Entry 7UTR (electron microscopy, 3.70 A resolution); this record covers chains G and A of the 10 polymer chains in the assembly.

Chain G (and A):
Molecule: Capsid protein VP1
Source organism: Canine parvovirus type 2 (isolate Dog/United States/CPV-b/1978)
Notes: chain A of this document is another copy of the same molecule, construct and numbering; everything in this record applies to it too
Reference sequence: Q11213 (CAPSD_PAVCB); residues 37-584 here correspond to UniProt positions 180-727 (UniProt number = residue number + 143)
Chain sequence (548 residues; each row starts with the number of its first residue):
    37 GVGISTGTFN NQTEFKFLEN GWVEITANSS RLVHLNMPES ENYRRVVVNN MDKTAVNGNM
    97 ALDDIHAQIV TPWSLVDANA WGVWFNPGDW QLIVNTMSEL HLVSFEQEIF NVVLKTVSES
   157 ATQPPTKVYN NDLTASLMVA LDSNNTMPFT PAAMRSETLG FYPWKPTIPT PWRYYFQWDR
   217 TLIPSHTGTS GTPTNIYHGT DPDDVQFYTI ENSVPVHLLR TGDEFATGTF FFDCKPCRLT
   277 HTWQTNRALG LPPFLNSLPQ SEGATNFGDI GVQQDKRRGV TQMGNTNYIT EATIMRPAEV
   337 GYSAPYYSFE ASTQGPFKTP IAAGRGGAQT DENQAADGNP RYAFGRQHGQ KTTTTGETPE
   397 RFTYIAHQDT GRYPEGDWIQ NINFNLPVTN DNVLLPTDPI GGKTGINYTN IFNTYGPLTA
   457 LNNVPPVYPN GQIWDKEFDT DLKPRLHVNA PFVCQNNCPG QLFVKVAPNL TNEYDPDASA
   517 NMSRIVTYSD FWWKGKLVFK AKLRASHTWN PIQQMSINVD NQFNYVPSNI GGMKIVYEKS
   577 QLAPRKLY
Unresolved in the structure: 156-161, 362-371
Disulfide bonds: C490-C494

How chain G and chain A interact:
Residue-residue contacts - 244 pairs, chain G then chain A:
  R80(G) with L294(A); P295(A), hydrogen bond (side chain-backbone)
  V82(G) with L291(A), hydrophobic; L294(A), hydrophobic; G304(A)
  V83(G) with F303(A); G304(A), hydrogen bond (backbone-backbone)
  V84(G) with L291(A), hydrophobic; G304(A); I306(A), hydrophobic
  N85(G) with F303(A); G304(A)
  N86(G) with Q310(A)
  G94(G) with L422(A); P423(A); V424(A), hydrogen bond (backbone-backbone)
  N95(G) with P423(A)
  M96(G) with W414(A), hydrophobic; V424(A), hydrophobic
  A97(G) with T326(A), hydrogen bond (backbone-side chain); A328(A); F420(A), hydrophobic
  L98(G) with Q310(A); L422(A), hydrophobic
  D99(G) with R283(A), salt bridge; E327(A); A328(A)
  D100(G) with Q310(A), hydrogen bond; R313(A), salt bridge; T326(A); E327(A), hydrogen bond (side chain-backbone)
  I101(G) with R283(A), hydrogen bond (backbone-side chain)
  H102(G) with P288(A); P289(A)
  Q104(G) with P288(A); L291(A)
  M183(G) with K582(A), hydrogen bond (backbone-side chain)
  P184(G) with K582(A)
  F185(G) with Y584(A), hydrogen bond (backbone-backbone)
  T186(G) with G286(A)
  P187(G) with Y584(A)
  M190(G) with G315(A); V316(A), hydrogen bond (backbone-backbone); I330(A); M331(A)
  R191(G) with L287(A), hydrogen bond (side chain-backbone); P288(A); P289(A); R314(A); G315(A); E327(A), salt bridge; I330(A)
  S192(G) with R314(A); G315(A)
  E193(G) with L287(A)
  P207(G) with F290(A), hydrophobic
  R209(G) with L287(A); P288(A), hydrogen bond (side chain-backbone); P289(A); F290(A)
  Y210(G) with P288(A)
  Y211(G) with W279(A); R283(A), hydrogen bond (side chain-backbone); A284(A); L285(A); G286(A); L287(A); P288(A); E327(A), hydrogen bond; R332(A), hydrogen bond
  F212(G) with W279(A)
  Q213(G) with W279(A)
  W214(G) with R283(A)
  T217(G) with Y409(A)
  I219(G) with Y409(A); E411(A)
  P220(G) with E411(A); G412(A); D413(A); W414(A), hydrophobic; L431(A)
  S221(G) with L431(A)
  H222(G) with V424(A); N426(A), hydrogen bond
  T223(G) with P423(A); V424(A), hydrogen bond (backbone-backbone); T425(A)
  D239(G) with H277(A); H403(A), salt bridge; Q549(A)
  D240(G) with H277(A); W279(A)
  V241(G) with N546(A), hydrogen bond (backbone-side chain)
  Q242(G) with W279(A), hydrogen bond; T544(A); N546(A); P580(A), hydrogen bond (side chain-backbone)
  F243(G) with W545(A), hydrogen bond (backbone-backbone); N546(A), hydrogen bond (backbone-side chain)
  Y244(G) with H543(A); T544(A); K582(A)
  Y338(G) with P453(A)
  P341(G) with F448(A), hydrophobic; T450(A)
  Y343(G) with M319(A); G320(A); N321(A), hydrogen bond; T322(A); I415(A); Q416(A), hydrogen bond (backbone-backbone); N417(A); I418(A); F420(A), hydrophobic
  S344(G) with W414(A); I415(A); F448(A)
  F345(G) with D413(A); W414(A), hydrogen bond (backbone-backbone); Q416(A)
  E346(G) with E335(A); S339(A), hydrogen bond; R408(A), salt bridge; D413(A); F448(A); T450(A), hydrogen bond
  A347(G) with R408(A); Y409(A), hydrogen bond (backbone-backbone); G412(A); D413(A), hydrogen bond (backbone-side chain)
  S348(G) with T281(A), hydrogen bond
  T349(G) with R361(A), hydrogen bond; D405(A)
  Q350(G) with W279(A), hydrogen bond (side chain-backbone); T281(A), hydrogen bond; R283(A); A284(A); D405(A)
  G351(G) with R283(A)
  P352(G) with R283(A), hydrogen bond (backbone-side chain); A328(A); W414(A), hydrophobic
  F353(G) with N282(A); A328(A); E335(A); R408(A)
  K354(G) with Q318(A), hydrogen bond (side chain-backbone); M319(A); A328(A), hydrogen bond (backbone-backbone)
  T355(G) with E335(A)
  P356(G) with Q318(A); E335(A)
  I357(G) with Q318(A), hydrogen bond (backbone-side chain)
  A372(G) with G320(A), hydrogen bond (backbone-backbone); N321(A), hydrogen bond (backbone-backbone); I418(A), hydrophobic
  D373(G) with I418(A)
  G374(G) with Q318(A), hydrogen bond (backbone-side chain)
  N375(G) with G320(A)
  P376(G) with T317(A); M331(A), hydrophobic
  R377(G) with V316(A); T317(A), hydrogen bond (backbone-backbone); M319(A); G320(A); T322(A); N323(A), hydrogen bond
  Y378(G) with G315(A); V316(A), hydrophobic
  A379(G) with R313(A); R314(A); G315(A), hydrogen bond (backbone-backbone); I325(A), hydrophobic
  P395(G) with K312(A); R313(A)
  R397(G) with D311(A), hydrogen bond (side chain-backbone); N323(A), hydrogen bond
  T399(G) with G320(A), hydrogen bond (side chain-backbone)
  I436(G) with I436(A), hydrophobic
  G437(G) with P435(A)
  K439(G) with N426(A), hydrogen bond (side chain-backbone); V429(A), hydrogen bond (side chain-backbone); L431(A); D434(A), salt bridge
  T440(G) with D427(A)
  G441(G) with N417(A), hydrogen bond (backbone-side chain); D427(A), hydrogen bond (backbone-backbone)
  I442(G) with Q416(A); N417(A); N428(A)
  N446(G) with I415(A); Q416(A)
  I447(G) with L430(A), hydrophobic; I447(A), hydrophobic; F448(A)
  N449(G) with N449(A), hydrogen bond (side chain-backbone); T450(A); Y451(A), hydrogen bond (side chain-backbone)
  Y451(G) with Y451(A), hydrophobic; G452(A); P453(A)
  L457(G) with P453(A), hydrophobic
  D471(G) with P333(A); Y584(A), hydrogen bond
  K472(G) with Y584(A), hydrogen bond (side chain-backbone)
  F474(G) with L285(A), hydrophobic; P333(A), hydrophobic; A334(A), hydrophobic; A456(A), hydrophobic; L583(A); Y584(A), hydrophobic
  D475(G) with R274(A), salt bridge; R581(A), hydrogen bond (backbone-side chain); K582(A); L583(A), hydrogen bond (backbone-backbone)
  T476(G) with A456(A); N458(A); L583(A)
  D477(G) with P272(A); R274(A); N458(A); N459(A), hydrogen bond
  L478(G) with A456(A); L457(A), hydrogen bond (backbone-backbone); N458(A); R481(A); L482(A), hydrophobic
  K479(G) with R481(A), hydrogen bond (backbone-side chain)
  P480(G) with A334(A), hydrophobic; P453(A); L454(A); T455(A); A456(A)
  R481(G) with P453(A), hydrogen bond (backbone-backbone)
  L482(G) with P453(A); L454(A)
  H483(G) with P333(A)
  V484(G) with Q318(A); M331(A), hydrophobic; R332(A); P333(A), hydrogen bond (backbone-backbone); L454(A)
  N485(G) with M331(A); P333(A)
Also at the interface, not in a pair above, chain G (107 interface residues in all): K89, V106, T182, A188, A189, L218, N248, Y342, A358, T394
Also at the interface, not in a pair above, chain A (107 interface residues in all): T278, Q280, N302, Y324, T329, V336, G407, P432, Y444, L578

In short:
The chain G/chain A interface involves 107 residues from each chain, with 61 hydrogen bonds and 7 salt
bridges. Among the polar pairs are D99(G)-R283(A), D100(G)-R313(A) and R191(G)-E327(A).
Both chains are Capsid protein VP1 (Canine parvovirus type 2 (isolate Dog/United States/CPV-b/1978)). Entry
7UTR (CPV Affinity Purified Polyclonal Fab B Site Fab) was determined by electron microscopy, deposited
together with 7UTP, 7UTS, 7UTU and 7UTV.
